PDB entry 5VOI | X-ray diffraction, 2.80 A resolution | chains A and B of the 8 polymer chains in the assembly

Chain A (and B):
Molecule: DNA-directed RNA polymerase subunit alpha
From: Thermus thermophilus (strain HB27 / ATCC BAA-163 / DSM 7039)
Notes: EC 2.7.7.6; chain B of this document is another copy of the same molecule, construct and numbering; everything in this record applies to it too
UniProtKB: Q72I32 (RPOA_THET2); numbering as in UniProt (aligned over 1-315)
Amino-acid sequence (315 residues; each row starts with the number of its first residue):
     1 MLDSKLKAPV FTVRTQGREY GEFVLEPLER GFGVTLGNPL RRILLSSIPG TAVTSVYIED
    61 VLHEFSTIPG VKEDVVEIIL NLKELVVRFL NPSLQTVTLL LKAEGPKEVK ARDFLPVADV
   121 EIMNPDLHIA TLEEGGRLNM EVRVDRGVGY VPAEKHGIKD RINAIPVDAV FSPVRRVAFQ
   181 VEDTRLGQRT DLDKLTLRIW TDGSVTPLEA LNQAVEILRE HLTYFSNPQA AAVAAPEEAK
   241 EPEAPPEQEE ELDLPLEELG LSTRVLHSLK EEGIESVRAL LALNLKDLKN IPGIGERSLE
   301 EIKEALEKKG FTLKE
Disordered / not traced: 1-3, 230-315 (chain B: 1-6, 229-315)

Interface between chain A and chain B:
Residue-residue contacts (50; chain A residue first):
  Ala8(A) - Tyr224(B)  hydrophobic
  Pro9(A) - Tyr224(B)
  Phe11(A) - Tyr224(B)
  Phe11(A) - Phe225(B)
  Phe11(A) - Asn227(B)
  Phe11(A) - Pro228(B)
  Leu25(A) - Tyr224(B)
  Leu25(A) - Phe225(B)  hydrophobic
  Leu28(A) - His221(B)
  Gly31(A) - Arg42(B)  hydrogen bond (backbone-side chain)
  Phe32(A) - Ser47(B)
  Phe32(A) - Ile217(B)  hydrophobic
  Phe32(A) - His221(B)
  Val34(A) - Arg42(B)
  Thr35(A) - Pro39(B)
  Thr35(A) - Arg42(B)  hydrogen bond
  Thr35(A) - Ile43(B)
  Leu36(A) - Leu218(B)  hydrophobic
  Leu36(A) - His221(B)
  Pro39(A) - Thr35(B)
  Pro39(A) - Pro39(B)  hydrophobic
  Leu40(A) - Phe225(B)  hydrophobic
  Arg42(A) - Gly31(B)  hydrogen bond (side chain-backbone)
  Arg42(A) - Val34(B)
  Arg42(A) - Thr35(B)  hydrogen bond
  Ile43(A) - Phe32(B)  hydrophobic
  Ile43(A) - Thr35(B)
  Ser47(A) - Phe32(B)
  Leu211(A) - Phe225(B)  hydrophobic
  Val215(A) - Leu222(B)
  Ile217(A) - Phe32(B)  hydrophobic
  Leu218(A) - Leu36(B)  hydrophobic
  Leu218(A) - Leu222(B)  hydrophobic
  Arg219(A) - Leu222(B)
  His221(A) - Phe32(B)
  Leu222(A) - Val215(B)  hydrophobic
  Leu222(A) - Leu218(B)  hydrophobic
  Leu222(A) - Arg219(B)
  Tyr224(A) - Pro9(B)  hydrophobic
  Tyr224(A) - Phe11(B)
  Tyr224(A) - Leu25(B)  hydrophobic
  Phe225(A) - Phe11(B)
  Phe225(A) - Leu25(B)  hydrophobic
  Phe225(A) - Leu36(B)  hydrophobic
  Phe225(A) - Leu40(B)  hydrophobic
  Asn227(A) - Phe11(B)
  Pro228(A) - Phe11(B)  hydrophobic
  Pro228(A) - Val13(B)  hydrophobic
  Gln229(A) - Phe11(B)  hydrogen bond (backbone-backbone)
  Gln229(A) - Val13(B)
Also at the interface, not in a pair above, chain A (29 interface residues in all): Val13, Leu197
Also at the interface, not in a pair above, chain B (31 interface residues in all): Ala8, Thr12, Leu28, Ser46, Leu195, Leu211, Ser226

Summary:
The interface between chain A and chain B involves 29 residues on one side and 31 on the other, with 5
hydrogen bonds. Polar contacts include Gly31(A)-Arg42(B), Thr35(A)-Arg42(B) and Gln229(A)-Phe11(B).
Both chains are DNA-directed RNA polymerase subunit alpha (Thermus thermophilus (strain HB27 / ATCC BAA-163 /
DSM 7039)). Entry 5VOI (X-ray crystal structure of bacterial RNA polymerase and pyrG promoter complex) was
determined by X-ray diffraction, deposited together with 5VO8.
